Entry 4IA2 (X-ray diffraction, 2.95 A resolution); this record covers chains A and B.

Chain A:
Molecule: Vitamin D3 receptor A
Organism: Danio rerio
Notes: fragment: Ligand binding domain
UniProtKB: Q9PTN2 (VDRA_DANRE); numbering as in UniProt (aligned over 156-453)
Sequence (300 residues; row label = number of the first residue in the row):
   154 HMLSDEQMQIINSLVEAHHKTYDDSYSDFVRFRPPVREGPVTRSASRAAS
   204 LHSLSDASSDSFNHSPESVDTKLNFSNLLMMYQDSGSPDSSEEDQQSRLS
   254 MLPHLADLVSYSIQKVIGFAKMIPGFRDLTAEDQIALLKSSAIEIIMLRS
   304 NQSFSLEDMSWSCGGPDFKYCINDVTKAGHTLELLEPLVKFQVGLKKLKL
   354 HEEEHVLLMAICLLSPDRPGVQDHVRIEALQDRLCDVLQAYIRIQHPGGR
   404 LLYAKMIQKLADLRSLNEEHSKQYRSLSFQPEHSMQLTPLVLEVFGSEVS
Unresolved in the structure: 191-250, 453
Construct notes: expression tag (154-155)
UniProt features mapped onto this chain:
  - region: Lys-274 to Lys-292 (Interaction with coactivator LXXLL motif)
  - motif: Pro-442 to Ser-450 (9aaTAD)
  - binding site (calcitriol): Tyr-175, Ser-265, Arg-302, Ser-306, His-333, His-423
Ligand contacts: gemini (BIV; 21-nor-9,10-secocholesta-5,7,10(19)-triene-1,3,25-triol, 20-(4-hydroxy-4-methylpentyl)-, (1a,3b,5z,7e)): Tyr-175, Tyr-179, Phe-182, Leu-255, Leu-258, Leu-261, Val-262, Ser-265, Ile-296, Ile-299, Met-300, Arg-302, Ser-303, Ser-306, Trp-314, Cys-316, Tyr-323, Val-328, Ala-331, His-333, Leu-337, Leu-338, Leu-341, Leu-419, Glu-422, His-423, Gln-426, Tyr-427, Leu-430

Chain B:
Molecule: Nuclear receptor coactivator 2
Notes: fragment: LXXLL peptide
UniProtKB: Q15596 (NCOA2_HUMAN); residues 687-699 here correspond to UniProt positions 686-698 (UniProt number = residue number - 1)
Sequence (13 residues; each row starts with the number of its first residue):
   687 KHKILHRLLQDSS
Unresolved in the structure: 697-699

Interface between chain A and chain B:
Pairs across the interface (23):
  Ile-270(A) / Leu-691(B)  hydrophobic
  Ile-270(A) / Leu-694(B)  hydrophobic
  Ile-270(A) / Leu-695(B)  hydrophobic
  Lys-274(A) / Leu-694(B)  hydrogen bond (side chain-backbone)
  Lys-274(A) / Leu-695(B)
  Lys-274(A) / Gln-696(B)
  Arg-280(A) / Gln-696(B)
  Ala-284(A) / His-692(B)
  Glu-285(A) / His-692(B)  salt bridge
  Gln-287(A) / Leu-695(B)
  Ile-288(A) / Leu-691(B)  hydrophobic
  Ile-288(A) / His-692(B)
  Ile-288(A) / Leu-695(B)  hydrophobic
  Lys-292(A) / His-688(B)
  Lys-292(A) / Leu-691(B)
  Leu-443(A) / Ile-690(B)  hydrophobic
  Leu-443(A) / Leu-694(B)  hydrophobic
  Glu-446(A) / His-688(B)
  Glu-446(A) / Lys-689(B)  hydrogen bond (side chain-backbone)
  Glu-446(A) / Ile-690(B)  hydrogen bond (side chain-backbone)
  Glu-446(A) / Leu-691(B)  hydrogen bond (side chain-backbone)
  Val-447(A) / Leu-691(B)  hydrophobic
  Val-452(A) / His-688(B)
Interface residues without a listed pair, chain A (15 interface residues in all): Phe-279, Leu-291, Glu-451
Interface residues without a listed pair, chain B (9 interface residues in all): Lys-687

In short:
15 residues of chain A face 9 of chain B across their interface; the contacts include 4 hydrogen bonds and 1
salt bridge. Among the polar pairs are Glu-285(A)/His-692(B), Lys-274(A)/Leu-694(B) and Glu-446(A)/Lys-689(B).
Ligands of chain A: gemini. From UniProt: 6 calcitriol-binding residues on chain A.
Here chain A is Vitamin D3 receptor A (Danio rerio) and chain B is Nuclear receptor coactivator 2. Entry 4IA2
(Diastereotopic and Deuterium Effects in Gemini) was determined by X-ray diffraction together with 4IA1, 4IA3
and 4IA7 from the same study.
